PDB entry 6VDZ | X-ray diffraction, 2.95 A resolution | chain A

[Chain A]
Name: 3-methyl-L-tyrosine peroxygenase
Organism: Streptomyces lavendulae
Notes: EC 1.11.2.5
UniProt: B0CN28 (SFMD_STRLA); residues 1-365 here = UniProt positions 1-365
Chain sequence (365 residues; numbered 1 to 365; the number before each row is that of its first residue):
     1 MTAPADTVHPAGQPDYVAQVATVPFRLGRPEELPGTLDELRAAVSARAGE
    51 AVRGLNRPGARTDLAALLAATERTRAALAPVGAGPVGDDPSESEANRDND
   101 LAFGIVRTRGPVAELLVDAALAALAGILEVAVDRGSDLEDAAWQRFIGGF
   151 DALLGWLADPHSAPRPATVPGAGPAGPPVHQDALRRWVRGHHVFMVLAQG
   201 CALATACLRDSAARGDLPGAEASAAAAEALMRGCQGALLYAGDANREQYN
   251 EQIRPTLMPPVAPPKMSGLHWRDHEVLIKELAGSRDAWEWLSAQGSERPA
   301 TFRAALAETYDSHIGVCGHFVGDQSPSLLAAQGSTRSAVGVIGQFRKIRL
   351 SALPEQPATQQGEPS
Not modelled in the structure: 1-17, 321-365
Curated features (UniProtKB/Swiss-Prot):
  - binding site (heme): His313 to Cys317
  - mutagenesis: His191 (H191A: Does not affect heme-binding), His274 (H274A: Does not affect heme-binding), His313 (H313A: Almost abolishes heme-binding), Cys317 (C317A: Almost abolishes heme-binding)
Covalently attached groups: heme c (HEC) linked to Cys317
Ion coordination: heme c Fe: His274, His313
Ligand contacts: heme c (HEC): His191, Phe194, Ala198, Met231, Cys234, Leu238, Met266, Gly268, Leu269, Trp271, His274, Leu277, Ile278, Leu281, Leu306, Thr309, Tyr310, His313, Val316, His319, Phe320
Reported in the primary citation:
  - conformationally variable residues (loop rearrangement, side-chain flip): Ser267 to Trp271, His274
  - mutagenesis - H274A, H274N, H274Q, H313A, H313N, H313Q: decreased expression

[Overview]
Heme c is covalently linked to Cys317. His274 and His313 coordinate a heme c Fe ion. Curated annotation
(UniProt) lists 5 heme-binding residues and 4 mutagenesis sites. The paper reports that H274A, H274N and
H274Q, among others, reduce expression; conformational variability at Ser267 and His274; 6 substitutions were
tested in all.
Chain A is 3-methyl-L-tyrosine peroxygenase (Streptomyces lavendulae); the structure, Crystal structure of
reduced SfmD by soaking with sodium hydrosulfite, was determined by X-ray diffraction, deposited together with
6VDP, 6VDQ and 6VE0.
